8CWV - chains H and L of the 4 polymer chains in the assembly; structure by X-ray diffraction, 2.51 A resolution.

Chain H:
Name: CC12.1 Fab heavy chain
Organism: Homo sapiens
Notes: antibody fragment or engineered binder
Amino-acid sequence (220 residues; row label = number of the first residue in the row; a row labelled like 82A-82C holds insertion residues (82A, then the next letters in order)):
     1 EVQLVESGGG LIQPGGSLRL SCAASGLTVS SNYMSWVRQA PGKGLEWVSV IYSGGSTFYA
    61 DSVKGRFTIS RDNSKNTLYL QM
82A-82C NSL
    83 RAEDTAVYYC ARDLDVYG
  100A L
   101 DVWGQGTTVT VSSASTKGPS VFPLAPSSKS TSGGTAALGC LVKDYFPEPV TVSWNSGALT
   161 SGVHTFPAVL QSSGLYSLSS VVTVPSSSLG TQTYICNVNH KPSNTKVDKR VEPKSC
Not modelled in the structure: 1, 216
Cystine bridges: Cys-22/Cys-92, Cys-140/Cys-196

Chain L:
Name: CC12.1 Fab light chain
Organism: Homo sapiens
Notes: antibody fragment or engineered binder
Amino-acid sequence (217 residues; row label = number of the first residue in the row; a row labelled like 95A-95B holds insertion residues (95A, then the next letters in order)):
     1 DIVMTQSPSF LSASVGDRVT ITCRASQGIS SYLAWYQQKP GKAPKLLIYA ASTLQSGVPS
    61 RFSGSGSGTE FTLTISSLQP EDFATYYCQQ LNSYP
95A-95B PK
    96 FTFGPGTKVE IKRTVAAPSV FIFPPSDEQL KSGTASVVCL LNNFYPREAK VQWKVDNALQ
   156 SGNSQESVTE QDSKDSTYSL SSTLTLSKAD YEKHKVYACE VTHQGLSSPV TKSFNRGECS
Not modelled in the structure: 214-215
Cystine bridges: Cys-23/Cys-88, Cys-134/Cys-194

Interface between chain H and chain L:
Pairs across the interface (80; chain H residue first):
  Val-37(H) / Phe-96(L)  hydrophobic
  Gln-39(H) / Gln-38(L)  hydrogen bond
  Gln-39(H) / Tyr-87(L)  hydrogen bond
  Lys-43(H) / Tyr-87(L)
  Leu-45(H) / Pro-44(L)  hydrophobic
  Leu-45(H) / Phe-98(L)  hydrophobic
  Trp-47(H) / Pro-95A(L)  hydrophobic
  Trp-47(H) / Lys-95B(L)
  Trp-47(H) / Phe-96(L)
  Val-50(H) / Lys-95B(L)
  Tyr-52(H) / Lys-95B(L)
  Tyr-91(H) / Gln-38(L)
  Tyr-91(H) / Lys-42(L)
  Tyr-91(H) / Ala-43(L)  hydrophobic
  Asp-95(H) / Lys-95B(L)
  Asp-95(H) / Phe-96(L)
  Asp-97(H) / Leu-91(L)
  Asp-97(H) / Asn-92(L)  hydrogen bond
  Val-98(H) / Tyr-32(L)  hydrophobic
  Val-98(H) / Tyr-49(L)
  Val-98(H) / Ala-50(L)
  Val-98(H) / Leu-91(L)
  Val-98(H) / Asn-92(L)
  Tyr-99(H) / Leu-46(L)
  Tyr-99(H) / Tyr-49(L)
  Gly-100(H) / Tyr-36(L)
  Leu-100A(H) / Tyr-36(L)  hydrogen bond (backbone-side chain)
  Leu-100A(H) / Leu-46(L)
  Leu-100A(H) / Gln-89(L)
  Leu-100A(H) / Phe-98(L)  hydrophobic
  Asp-101(H) / Gln-55(L)
  Trp-103(H) / Tyr-36(L)
  Trp-103(H) / Ala-43(L)  hydrophobic
  Trp-103(H) / Pro-44(L)  hydrogen bond (side chain-backbone)
  Gly-104(H) / Ala-43(L)
  Phe-122(H) / Ser-121(L)
  Phe-122(H) / Gln-124(L)
  Pro-123(H) / Ser-121(L)
  Leu-124(H) / Phe-118(L)
  Ala-125(H) / Phe-118(L)
  Lys-129(H) / Phe-116(L)
  Lys-129(H) / Ile-117(L)
  Lys-129(H) / Lys-207(L)
  Lys-129(H) / Ser-208(L)  hydrogen bond (side chain-backbone)
  Ser-130(H) / Phe-116(L)
  Ser-130(H) / Ile-117(L)
  Ser-130(H) / Phe-118(L)
  Thr-131(H) / Phe-116(L)
  Thr-131(H) / Lys-207(L)
  Ser-132(H) / Phe-116(L)
  Ala-137(H) / Phe-116(L)  hydrophobic
  Ala-137(H) / Phe-118(L)
  Leu-138(H) / Phe-118(L)  hydrophobic
  Leu-141(H) / Gln-124(L)
  Leu-141(H) / Ser-131(L)
  Lys-143(H) / Gln-124(L)
  Lys-143(H) / Ser-131(L)
  His-164(H) / Asn-137(L)  hydrogen bond
  His-164(H) / Asn-138(L)
  His-164(H) / Ser-174(L)  hydrogen bond
  Phe-166(H) / Leu-135(L)  hydrophobic
  Phe-166(H) / Ser-162(L)
  Phe-166(H) / Thr-164(L)
  Phe-166(H) / Ser-174(L)
  Phe-166(H) / Leu-175(L)
  Phe-166(H) / Ser-176(L)
  Pro-167(H) / Ser-162(L)  hydrogen bond (backbone-side chain)
  Pro-167(H) / Val-163(L)
  Val-169(H) / Gln-160(L)
  Val-169(H) / Glu-161(L)
  Val-169(H) / Ser-162(L)
  Leu-170(H) / Gln-160(L)
  Gln-171(H) / Gln-160(L)
  Val-181(H) / Leu-135(L)  hydrophobic
  Thr-183(H) / Asn-137(L)
  Lys-209(H) / Glu-123(L)
  Lys-214(H) / Pro-119(L)
  Lys-214(H) / Pro-120(L)
  Lys-214(H) / Glu-213(L)
  Ser-215(H) / Glu-213(L)  hydrogen bond
Other interface residues (no listed pair), chain H (48 interface residues in all): Ser-35, Gly-44, Val-121, Pro-126, Thr-135, Gly-139, Thr-165, Ser-172
Other interface residues (no listed pair), chain L (45 interface residues in all): Val-115, Val-133, Asp-167, Thr-180

Overview:
The interface between chain H and chain L involves 48 residues on one side and 45 on the other; the contacts
include 10 hydrogen bonds. Among the polar pairs are Gln-39(H)/Gln-38(L), Gln-39(H)/Tyr-87(L) and
Asp-97(H)/Asn-92(L).
Here chain H is CC12.1 Fab heavy chain and chain L is CC12.1 Fab light chain, both from Homo sapiens. Entry
8CWV (Crystal structure of SARS-CoV-2 spike protein receptor-binding domain in complex with a
cross-neutralizing nanobody 2-31 and ...) was determined by X-ray diffraction (same publication as 8CWU, 8CXN,
8CXQ, 8CY6, 8CY7, 8CY9 and 5 further entries).
